4O4H - chains C and D of the 6 polymer chains in the assembly; structure by X-ray diffraction, 2.10 A resolution.

Chain C:
Molecule: Tubulin alpha-1B chain
Source organism: Bos taurus
UniProtKB: P81947 (TBA1B_BOVIN); numbering as in UniProt (aligned over 1-451)
Sequence (451 residues; numbered 1 to 451; the number before each row is that of its first residue):
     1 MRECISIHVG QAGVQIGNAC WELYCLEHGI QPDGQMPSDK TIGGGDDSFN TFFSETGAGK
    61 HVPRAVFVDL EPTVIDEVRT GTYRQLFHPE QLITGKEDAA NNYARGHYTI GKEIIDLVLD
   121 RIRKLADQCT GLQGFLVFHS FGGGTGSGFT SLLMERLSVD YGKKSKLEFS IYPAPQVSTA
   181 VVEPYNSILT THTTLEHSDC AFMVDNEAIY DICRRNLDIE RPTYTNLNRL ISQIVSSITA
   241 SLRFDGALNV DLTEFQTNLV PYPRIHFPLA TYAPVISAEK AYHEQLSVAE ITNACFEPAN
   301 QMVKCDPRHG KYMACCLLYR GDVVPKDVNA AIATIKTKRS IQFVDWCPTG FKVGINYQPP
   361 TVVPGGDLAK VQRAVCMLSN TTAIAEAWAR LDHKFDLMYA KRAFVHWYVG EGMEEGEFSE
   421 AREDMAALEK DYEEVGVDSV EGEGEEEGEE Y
Unresolved in the structure: 441-451
Residues lining bound ligands: GTP (guanosine-5'-triphosphate): Gly10, Gln11, Ala12, Gln15, Ile16, Asp69, Asp98, Ala99, Ala100, Asn101, Ser140, Gly142, Gly143, Gly144, Thr145, Gly146, Ile171, Pro173, Val177, Ser178, Thr179, Glu183, Asn206, Tyr224, Leu227, Asn228, Ile231

Chain D:
Molecule: Tubulin beta-2B chain
Source organism: Bos taurus
UniProtKB: Q6B856 (TBB2B_BOVIN); the author numbering skips numbers that UniProt does not, so the offset changes along the chain: 1-42 = UniProt 1-42; 45-360 = UniProt 43-358; 369-455 = UniProt 359-445
Sequence (445 residues; each row starts with the number of its first residue; note: 10 numbers in that range are skipped by the numbering (no residue carries them; nothing is unmodelled there)):
     1 MREIVHIQAG QCGNQIGAKF WEVISDEHGI DPTGSYHGDS DL
    45 QLERINVYYN EATGNKYVPR AILVDLEPGT MDSVRSGPFG QIFRPDNFVF GQSGAGNNWA
   105 KGHYTEGAEL VDSVLDVVRK ESESCDCLQG FQLTHSLGGG TGSGMGTLLI SKIREEYPDR
   165 IMNTFSVMPS PKVSDTVVEP YNATLSVHQL VENTDETYCI DNEALYDICF RTLKLTTPTY
   225 GDLNHLVSAT MSGVTTCLRF PGQLNADLRK LAVNMVPFPR LHFFMPGFAP LTSRGSQQYR
   285 ALTVPELTQQ MFDSKNMMAA CDPRHGRYLT VAAIFRGRMS MKEVDEQMLN VQNKNSSYFV
   345 EWIPNNVKTA VCDIPP
   369 RGLKMSATFI GNSTAIQELF KRISEQFTAM FRRKAFLHWY TGEGMDEMEF TEAESNMNDL
   429 VSEYQQYQDA TADEQGEFEE EEGEDEA
Unresolved in the structure: 281-284, 442-455
Ion coordination: Mg2+: Gln11 (together with GDP)
Residues lining bound ligands: GDP (guanosine-5'-diphosphate): Gly10, Gln11, Cys12, Gln15, Ile16, Asp69, Asn101, Ser140, Gly142, Gly143, Gly144, Thr145, Gly146, Val171, Pro173, Val177, Asp179, Glu183, Asn206, Leu209, Tyr224, Leu227, Asn228, Val231
Curated features (UniProtKB/Swiss-Prot):
  - motif: Met1 to Ile4 (MREI motif)
  - binding site (GTP): Gln11, Glu71, Ser140, Gly144, Thr145, Gly146, Asn206, Asn228
  - binding site (Mg(2+)): Glu71
  - modified residue: Ser40 (Phosphoserine), Thr57 (Phosphothreonine), Lys60 (N6-acetyllysine), Ser174 (Phosphoserine), Thr287 (Phosphothreonine), Thr292 (Phosphothreonine), Arg320 (Omega-N-methylarginine), Glu448 (5-glutamyl polyglutamate)
  - cross-link (Glycyl lysine isopeptide (Lys-Gly)): Lys60 (interchain with G-Cter in ubiquitin), Lys326 (interchain with G-Cter in ubiquitin)

Interface between chain C and chain D:
Contacting residue pairs (59; chain C residue first):
  Gln11(C) - Gln247(D)  hydrogen bond
  Glu71(C) - Met1(D)
  Lys96(C) - Met1(D)  hydrogen bond (backbone-backbone)
  Lys96(C) - Asp130(D)  salt bridge
  Glu97(C) - Met1(D)
  Glu97(C) - Cys131(D)
  Glu97(C) - Arg164(D)  salt bridge
  Asp98(C) - Met1(D)  hydrogen bond (backbone-side chain)
  Asp98(C) - Asp251(D)
  Asp98(C) - Lys254(D)  salt bridge
  Ala100(C) - Arg253(D)
  Ala100(C) - Lys254(D)
  Ala100(C) - Val257(D)
  Asn101(C) - Lys254(D)
  Arg105(C) - Arg253(D)
  Pro175(C) - Asn349(D)
  Ser178(C) - Lys352(D)  hydrogen bond
  Thr179(C) - Gln247(D)  hydrogen bond (side chain-backbone)
  Thr179(C) - Leu248(D)
  Thr179(C) - Asn258(D)  hydrogen bond (backbone-side chain)
  Ala180(C) - Asn258(D)
  Ala180(C) - Lys352(D)
  Val181(C) - Val257(D)
  Val181(C) - Asn258(D)  hydrogen bond (backbone-side chain)
  Val181(C) - Ile347(D)  hydrophobic
  Val181(C) - Asn349(D)
  Val181(C) - Lys352(D)
  Tyr210(C) - Asp329(D)
  Glu220(C) - Lys326(D)
  Arg221(C) - Met325(D)
  Arg221(C) - Lys326(D)
  Arg221(C) - Asp329(D)  salt bridge
  Tyr224(C) - Gln247(D)
  Lys394(C) - Pro348(D)
  Lys394(C) - Asn349(D)
  Leu397(C) - Glu345(D)
  Leu397(C) - Trp346(D)
  Leu397(C) - Ala440(D)  hydrophobic
  Met398(C) - Trp346(D)
  Met398(C) - Pro348(D)
  Lys401(C) - Phe262(D)
  Lys401(C) - Trp346(D)
  Lys401(C) - Thr439(D)  hydrogen bond (side chain-backbone)
  Arg402(C) - Phe262(D)
  Ala403(C) - Pro261(D)
  Ala403(C) - Phe262(D)  hydrophobic
  Phe404(C) - Val257(D)
  Phe404(C) - Asn258(D)
  Phe404(C) - Val260(D)
  Phe404(C) - Pro261(D)  hydrogen bond (backbone-backbone)
  Phe404(C) - Thr314(D)
  Phe404(C) - Ile347(D)  hydrophobic
  His406(C) - Val260(D)  hydrogen bond (side chain-backbone)
  His406(C) - Pro261(D)
  His406(C) - Phe262(D)
  His406(C) - Pro263(D)
  Trp407(C) - Ala256(D)  hydrophobic
  Trp407(C) - Val257(D)
  Trp407(C) - Val260(D)  hydrogen bond (side chain-backbone)
Other interface residues (no listed pair), chain C (28 interface residues in all): Val182, Glu411
Other interface residues (no listed pair), chain D (30 interface residues in all): Asn350, Ala438

In short:
The interface between chain C and chain D involves 28 residues on one side and 30 on the other; the contacts
include 11 hydrogen bonds and 4 salt bridges. Polar pairs include Lys96(C)-Asp130(D), Glu97(C)-Arg164(D) and
Asp98(C)-Lys254(D). Ligands of chain C: GTP. Chain D binds GDP.
Here chain C is Tubulin alpha-1B chain and chain D is Tubulin beta-2B chain, both from Bos taurus. Entry 4O4H
(Tubulin-Laulimalide complex) was determined by X-ray diffraction (same publication as 4O4J, 4O4L and 4O4I).
